8UHF - chains A and D of the 9 polymer chains in the assembly; structure by electron microscopy, 3.80 A resolution.

[Chain A (and D)]
Name: Toxin co-regulated pilin
Organism: Vibrio cholerae
Notes: chain D of this document is another copy of the same molecule, construct and numbering; everything in this record applies to it too
UniProt: Q93TT5 (Q93TT5_VIBCL); residues 1-199 here correspond to UniProt positions 26-224 (UniProt number = residue number + 25)
Amino-acid sequence (199 residues; numbered 1 to 199; the number before each row is that of its first residue):
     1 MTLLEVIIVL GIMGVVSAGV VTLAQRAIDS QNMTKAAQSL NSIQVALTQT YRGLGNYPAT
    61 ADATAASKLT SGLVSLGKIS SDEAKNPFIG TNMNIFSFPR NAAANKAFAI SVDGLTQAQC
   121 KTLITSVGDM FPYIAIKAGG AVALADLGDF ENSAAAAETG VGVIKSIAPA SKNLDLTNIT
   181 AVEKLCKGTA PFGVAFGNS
Unresolved in the structure: 54-60 (chain D: 56-59, 197-199)
Construct notes: conflict Ala-181 (His206 in Q93TT5)
Disulfide bonds: Cys-120/Cys-186
What the authors report for this chain:
  - conformationally variable residues (helix shift): Gly-19

[How chain A and chain D interact]
Contacting residue pairs - 20 pairs, chain A then chain D:
  Leu-3(A) / Val-20(D)  hydrophobic
  Leu-4(A) / Val-20(D)  hydrophobic
  Leu-4(A) / Leu-23(D)  hydrophobic
  Ile-7(A) / Ala-24(D)  hydrophobic
  Ile-12(A) / Ile-28(D)  hydrophobic
  Val-16(A) / Gln-31(D)
  Arg-26(A) / Gly-77(D)  hydrogen bond (side chain-backbone)
  Arg-26(A) / Lys-78(D)  hydrogen bond (side chain-backbone)
  Arg-26(A) / Ile-79(D)
  Arg-26(A) / Ser-80(D)
  Lys-121(A) / Ser-75(D)
  Thr-122(A) / Leu-76(D)
  Thr-125(A) / Leu-76(D)
  Thr-125(A) / Lys-78(D)
  Leu-176(A) / Thr-50(D)
  Leu-176(A) / Tyr-51(D)  hydrophobic
  Ile-179(A) / Lys-68(D)
  Ile-179(A) / Gly-72(D)
  Val-182(A) / Gly-72(D)
  Val-182(A) / Leu-76(D)  hydrophobic
Interface residues without a listed pair, chain A (17 interface residues in all): Met-1, Val-15, Thr-22, Leu-23, Thr-177
Interface residues without a listed pair, chain D (18 interface residues in all): Ser-17, Ala-27, Gln-38

[Overview]
The interface between chain A and chain D involves 17 residues on one side and 18 on the other, with 2
hydrogen bonds. Polar pairs include Arg-26(A)/Gly-77(D) and Arg-26(A)/Lys-78(D). The paper reports
conformational variability at Gly-19(A).
Chain A and chain D are both Toxin co-regulated pilin (Vibrio cholerae); the structure, Cryo-EM of Vibrio
cholerae toxin co-regulated pilus - asymmetric reconstruction, was determined by electron microscopy,
deposited together with 8U1K.
